5NUR - chains C and A of the 6 polymer chains in the assembly; structure by X-ray diffraction, 3.29 A resolution.

== Chain C (and A) ==
Molecule: Outer membrane protein F
From: Escherichia coli (strain K12)
Notes: chain A of this document is another copy of the same molecule, construct and numbering; everything in this record applies to it too
Reference sequence: P02931 (OMPF_ECOLI); residues 1-340 here correspond to UniProt positions 23-362 (UniProt number = residue number + 22)
Amino-acid sequence (340 residues; numbered 1 to 340; the number before each row is that of its first residue):
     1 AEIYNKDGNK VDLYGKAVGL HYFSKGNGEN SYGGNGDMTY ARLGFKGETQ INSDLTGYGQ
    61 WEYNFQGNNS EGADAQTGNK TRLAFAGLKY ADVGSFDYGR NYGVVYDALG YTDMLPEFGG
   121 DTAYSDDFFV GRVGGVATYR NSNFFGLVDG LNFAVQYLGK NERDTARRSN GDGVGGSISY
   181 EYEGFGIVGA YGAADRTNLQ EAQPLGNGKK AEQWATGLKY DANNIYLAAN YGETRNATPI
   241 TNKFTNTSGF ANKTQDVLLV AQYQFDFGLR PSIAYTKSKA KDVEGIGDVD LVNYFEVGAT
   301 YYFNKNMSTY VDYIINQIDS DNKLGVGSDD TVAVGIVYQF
Bound ions: Ca2+: N207, N252 (together with 3-deoxy-manno-oct-2-ulosonic acid)
Ligand contacts: 3-deoxy-manno-oct-2-ulosonic acid (KDO; 3-deoxy-alpha-D-manno-oct-2-ulopyranosonic acid): N207, G208, K209, K210, N236, N252

== Interface between chain C and chain A ==
Residue-residue contacts (69; chain C residue first):
  A1(C) - Y4(A)  hydrophobic
  I3(C) - I3(A)  hydrophobic
  L13(C) - I3(A)  hydrophobic
  L13(C) - L13(A)  hydrophobic
  K16(C) - F45(A)
  A17(C) - F85(A)
  A17(C) - A86(A)
  G19(C) - Y98(A)
  L20(C) - Y98(A)
  H21(C) - Y98(A)  hydrogen bond
  D37(C) - Y98(A)  hydrogen bond
  D37(C) - G135(A)  hydrogen bond (side chain-backbone)
  D37(C) - N161(A)
  T39(C) - A84(A)
  T39(C) - Y98(A)
  T39(C) - G99(A)
  A41(C) - W61(A)
  L43(C) - W61(A)  hydrophobic
  F65(C) - W61(A)  hydrophobic
  F65(C) - Y63(A)  hydrophobic
  F65(C) - T81(A)
  Q66(C) - T81(A)
  G67(C) - R100(A)
  N68(C) - R163(A)  hydrogen bond (backbone-side chain)
  N69(C) - R100(A)  hydrogen bond (backbone-side chain)
  N69(C) - R163(A)
  S70(C) - D126(A)  hydrogen bond
  S70(C) - R163(A)
  S70(C) - R168(A)
  E71(C) - K80(A)
  E71(C) - T81(A)
  E71(C) - R82(A)
  E71(C) - R100(A)  salt bridge
  E71(C) - S125(A)
  E71(C) - D126(A)  hydrogen bond (backbone-side chain)
  E71(C) - R132(A)  salt bridge
  E71(C) - R168(A)
  G72(C) - R168(A)
  A75(C) - N79(A)
  Q76(C) - Y63(A)  hydrogen bond
  Q76(C) - Q76(A)
  Q76(C) - N79(A)  hydrogen bond (side chain-backbone)
  N79(C) - Y63(A)
  F303(C) - I51(A)  hydrophobic
  F303(C) - L55(A)  hydrophobic
  F303(C) - L88(A)  hydrophobic
  N304(C) - T49(A)  hydrogen bond
  N304(C) - Q50(A)
  N304(C) - I51(A)
  K305(C) - D7(A)
  N306(C) - N9(A)
  N306(C) - T49(A)  hydrogen bond
  M307(C) - T49(A)
  M307(C) - G57(A)
  M307(C) - Y58(A)
  M307(C) - G87(A)
  I336(C) - A86(A)
  I336(C) - G87(A)
  Y338(C) - N9(A)  hydrogen bond
  Y338(C) - K10(A)
  Y338(C) - V11(A)
  Y338(C) - G47(A)
  Y338(C) - E48(A)  hydrogen bond (side chain-backbone)
  Y338(C) - Y58(A)
  Y338(C) - G59(A)
  Y338(C) - A86(A)
  F340(C) - N9(A)
  F340(C) - V11(A)  hydrophobic
  F340(C) - F45(A)  hydrophobic
Other interface residues (no listed pair), chain C (35 interface residues in all): E2, R42, V337, Q339
Other interface residues (no listed pair), chain A (42 interface residues in all): K6, Q60, G134

== In short ==
35 residues of chain C and 42 residues of chain A are in contact; the contacts include 13 hydrogen bonds and 2
salt bridges. Among the polar pairs are E71(C)-R100(A), E71(C)-R132(A) and H21(C)-Y98(A). Chain C binds
3-deoxy-manno-oct-2-ulosonic acid. N207(C) and N252(C) form the Ca2+ site.
Both chains are Outer membrane protein F (Escherichia coli (strain K12)). Entry 5NUR (Structural basis for
maintenance of bacterial outer membrane lipid asymmetry) was determined by X-ray diffraction, deposited
together with 5NUO, 5NUP and 5NUQ.
